8R8C - chain A; structure by X-ray diffraction, 1.55 A resolution.

== Chain A ==
Name: Nigrin b-like
From: Cucumis melo
UniProt: A0A1S4E5V9 (A0A1S4E5V9_CUCME); residues 7-132 here correspond to UniProt positions 34-159 (UniProt number = residue number + 27)
Amino-acid sequence (130 residues; row label = number of the first residue in the row):
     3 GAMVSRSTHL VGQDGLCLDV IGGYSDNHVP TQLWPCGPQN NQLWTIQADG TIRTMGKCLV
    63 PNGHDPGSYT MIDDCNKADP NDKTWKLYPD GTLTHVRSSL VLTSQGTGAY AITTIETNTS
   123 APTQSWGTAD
Disordered / not traced: 3
Disulfides: C19-C38, C60-C77
Construct notes: expression tag (3-6)
Bound ions: Cd2+ site 1: H11, H66, D132; Cd2+ site 2: H30, D75; Cd2+ site 3: N83, D92, T94
Ligand contacts: 2-acetamido-2-deoxy-alpha-D-galactopyranose / 2-acetamido-2-deoxy-beta-D-galactopyranose: D21, V22, I23, G24, G25, Q34, W36, Q41, N43, Q44, Y112
What the authors report for this chain:
  - binding site for 2-acetamido-2-deoxy-beta-D-galactopyranose: D21, G24, W36, Q41, N43
  - binding site for 2-acetamido-2-deoxy-alpha-D-galactopyranose: D21, G24, W36, Q41, N43

== In short ==
Bound to chain A: a glycan. H11, H66 and D132 form the Cd2+ site 1. H30 and D75 form the Cd2+ site 2. The
paper reports a binding site for 2-acetamido-2-deoxy-beta-D-galactopyranose at D21, G24 and W36 among others;
a binding site for 2-acetamido-2-deoxy-alpha-D-galactopyranose at D21, G24 and W36 among others.
Chain A is Nigrin b-like (Cucumis melo); the structure, Structure of the N-terminal domain of CMA from Cucumis
melo in complex with N-acetylgalactosamine, was determined by X-ray diffraction together with 8R8A from the
same study.
